Entry 2HIL (electron microscopy, 12.50 A resolution (very low resolution: no residue pairs are listed; an interface is given only as per-side residue counts)); this record covers chains A and D of the 18 polymer chains in the assembly.

== Chain A (and D) ==
Molecule: Fimbrial protein
From: Neisseria gonorrhoeae
Notes: chain D of this document is another copy of the same molecule, construct and numbering; everything in this record applies to it too
UniProtKB: P02974 (FMM1_NEIGO); residues 1-158 here correspond to UniProt positions 8-165 (UniProt number = residue number + 7)
Sequence (158 residues; numbered 1 to 158; the number before each row is that of its first residue):
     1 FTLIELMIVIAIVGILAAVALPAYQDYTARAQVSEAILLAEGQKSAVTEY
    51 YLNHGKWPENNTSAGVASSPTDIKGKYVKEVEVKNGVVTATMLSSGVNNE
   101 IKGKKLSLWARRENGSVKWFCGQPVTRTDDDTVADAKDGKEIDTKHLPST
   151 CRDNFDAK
Modified / non-standard residues: Phe1 (n-methylphenylalanine; MEA)
Swiss-Prot annotation at these positions:
  - modified residue: Phe1 (N-methylphenylalanine), Ser68 (O-(2-aminoethylphosphoryl)serine), Ser94 (O-(sn-1-glycerophosphoryl)serine)
  - glycosylation: Ser63 (O-linked (DADDGlc) serine)
Cystine bridges: Cys121-Cys151
Covalent attachments: 2,4-bisacetamido-2,4-dideoxy-glucose (DT6) linked to Ser63; phosphoric acid mono-(2-amino-ethyl) ester (OPE) linked to Ser68
Ligand contacts:
  - 2,4-bisacetamido-2,4-dideoxy-glucose (DT6; 2,4-bisacetamido-2,4-dideoxy-beta-D-glucopyranose): Tyr50, Lys56, Trp57, Pro58, Glu59, Asn60, Thr62
  - phosphoric acid mono-(2-amino-ethyl) ester (OPE): Thr62, Ala67, Ser69
What the authors report for this chain:
  - self-association interface (contacts with another copy of this molecule): Phe1 to Val13, Ile4 to Val19, Tyr24 to Leu39

== Chain A / chain D interface ==
At this resolution (12 A) residue pairs are not listed: 12 residues of chain A and 14 of chain D lie at the interface.

== Summary ==
12 residues of chain A face 14 of chain D across their interface. Phosphoric acid mono-(2-amino-ethyl) ester
is covalently linked to Ser68(A). Covalently linked 2,4-bisacetamido-2,4-dideoxy-glucose: at Ser63(A). From
the paper: a self-association interface involving Phe1(A), Ile4(A) and Tyr24(A).
Both chains are Fimbrial protein (Neisseria gonorrhoeae). Entry 2HIL (Structure of the Neisseria gonorrhoeae
Type IV pilus filament from x-ray crystallography and electron cryomicroscopy) was determined by electron
microscopy, deposited together with 2HI2.
